PDB entry 7L2C | X-ray diffraction, 3.65 A resolution | chains C and D of the 3 polymer chains in the assembly

== Chain C ==
Molecule: 2-51 heavy chain
Source organism: Homo sapiens
Sequence (227 residues; row label = number of the first residue in the row; a row labelled like 82A-82C holds insertion residues (82A, then the next letters in order)):
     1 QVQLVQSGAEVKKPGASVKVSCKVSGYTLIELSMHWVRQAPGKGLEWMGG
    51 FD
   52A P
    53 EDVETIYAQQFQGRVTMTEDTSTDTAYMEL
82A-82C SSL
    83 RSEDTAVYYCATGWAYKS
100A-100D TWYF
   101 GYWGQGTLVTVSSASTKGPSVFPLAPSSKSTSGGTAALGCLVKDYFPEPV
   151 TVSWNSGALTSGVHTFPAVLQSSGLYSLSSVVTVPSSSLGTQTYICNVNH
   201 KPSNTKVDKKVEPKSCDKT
Not modelled in the structure: 215-219
Disulfides: Cys22-Cys92, Cys140-Cys196
Metal / ion sites: Ca2+ site 1 near Glu10 (its only coordinating residue here); Ca2+ site 2: Thr57, Glu71; Ca2+ site 3 near Ser130 (its only coordinating residue here); Ca2+ site 4 near Gln171 (its only coordinating residue here); Ca2+ site 5: Glu212 (shared with 1 residue of chain H)

== Chain D ==
Molecule: 2-51 light chain
Source organism: Homo sapiens
Sequence (215 residues; each row starts with the number of its first residue; note: 1 number in that range is skipped by the numbering (no residue carries it; nothing is unmodelled there); a row labelled like 27A-27C holds insertion residues (27A, then the next letters in order)):
     1 QSALTQPPS
    11 ASGSPGQSVTISCTGTS
27A-27C SDV
    28 GGYNYVSWYQQHPGKAPKLMIYEVSKRPSGVPDRFSGSKSGNTASLTVSG
    78 LQAEDEADYYCSSYAGSRMGFGGGTKLTV
  106A L
   107 GQPKAAPSVTLFPPSSEELQANKATLVCLISDFYPGAVTVAWKADSSPVK
   157 AGVETTTPSKQSNNKYAASSYLSLTPEQWKSHRSYSCQVTHEGSTVEKTV
   207 APTECS
Not modelled in the structure: 211-212
Disulfides: Cys23-Cys88, Cys134-Cys193
Metal / ion sites: Ca2+ site 1 near Thr116 (its only coordinating residue here); Ca2+ site 2 near Ala207 (its only coordinating residue here)

== Chain C / chain D interface ==
Contacting residue pairs (67; chain C residue first):
  Val37(C) - Phe98(D)  hydrophobic
  Gln39(C) - Gln38(D)  hydrogen bond
  Gln39(C) - Tyr87(D)  hydrogen bond
  Gly42(C) - Thr163(D)
  Lys43(C) - Tyr87(D)
  Gly44(C) - Tyr87(D)
  Leu45(C) - Gln1(D)
  Leu45(C) - Gln38(D)
  Leu45(C) - Tyr87(D)
  Leu45(C) - Phe98(D)  hydrophobic
  Glu46(C) - Gln1(D)
  Trp47(C) - Arg95(D)
  Trp47(C) - Met96(D)
  Ile58(C) - Ser94(D)
  Gln62(C) - Arg95(D)  hydrogen bond
  Tyr91(C) - Gln38(D)
  Tyr91(C) - Ala43(D)  hydrophobic
  Ser100(C) - Tyr32(D)
  Thr100A(C) - Tyr32(D)
  Thr100A(C) - Glu50(D)  hydrogen bond
  Trp100B(C) - Tyr32(D)
  Trp100B(C) - Tyr91(D)
  Trp100B(C) - Met96(D)
  Tyr100C(C) - Tyr36(D)
  Tyr100C(C) - Leu46(D)  hydrophobic
  Tyr100C(C) - Tyr49(D)  hydrophobic
  Phe100D(C) - Tyr36(D)  hydrogen bond (backbone-side chain)
  Phe100D(C) - Met96(D)  hydrophobic
  Phe100D(C) - Phe98(D)  hydrophobic
  Gly101(C) - Leu46(D)
  Trp103(C) - Tyr36(D)  hydrophobic
  Trp103(C) - Pro44(D)  hydrophobic
  Trp103(C) - Phe98(D)  hydrophobic
  Gly104(C) - Ala43(D)
  Val121(C) - Glu123(D)
  Phe122(C) - Ser121(D)
  Phe122(C) - Glu123(D)
  Phe122(C) - Glu124(D)
  Pro123(C) - Ser121(D)
  Leu124(C) - Phe118(D)  hydrophobic
  Thr131(C) - Lys204(D)
  Ala137(C) - Phe118(D)
  Leu141(C) - Val133(D)  hydrophobic
  Lys143(C) - Glu124(D)  salt bridge
  Lys143(C) - Lys129(D)
  Lys143(C) - Thr131(D)
  His164(C) - Gln167(D)
  His164(C) - Ala173(D)
  Phe166(C) - Leu135(D)  hydrophobic
  Phe166(C) - Ile136(D)
  Phe166(C) - Ala173(D)  hydrophobic
  Phe166(C) - Ala174(D)
  Pro167(C) - Thr162(D)
  Pro167(C) - Ser165(D)
  Ala168(C) - Thr162(D)
  Val169(C) - Glu160(D)
  Val169(C) - Thr161(D)
  Val169(C) - Thr162(D)
  Val169(C) - Tyr177(D)  hydrophobic
  Gln171(C) - Glu160(D)
  Ser172(C) - Glu160(D)  hydrogen bond (backbone-side chain)
  Leu178(C) - Tyr177(D)
  Ser179(C) - Val133(D)
  Ser179(C) - Tyr177(D)  hydrogen bond (backbone-side chain)
  Val181(C) - Phe118(D)  hydrophobic
  Val181(C) - Leu135(D)  hydrophobic
  Lys209(C) - Glu123(D)  salt bridge
Also at the interface, not in a pair above, chain C (46 interface residues in all): Pro41, Asp52, Ala60, Gln105, Ala125, Leu138, Gly139, Ser177
Also at the interface, not in a pair above, chain D (41 interface residues in all): Ser34, Ser89, Gly100, Thr116, Pro119, Ser137, Ser175

== Overview ==
Chain C and chain D form an interface of 46 and 41 residues respectively; the contacts include 7 hydrogen
bonds and 2 salt bridges. Polar pairs include Lys143(C)-Glu124(D), Lys209(C)-Glu123(D) and Gln39(C)-Gln38(D).
Thr57(C) and Glu71(C) coordinate Ca2+ site 2.
Chain C is 2-51 heavy chain and chain D is 2-51 light chain, both from Homo sapiens; the structure,
Crystallographic structure of neutralizing antibody 2-51 in complex with SARS-CoV-2 spike N-terminal domain
(NTD), was determined by X-ray diffraction.
